Entry 7L4E (X-ray diffraction, 2.00 A resolution); this record covers chains A and B.

# Chain A
Molecule: 3-oxoacyl-[acyl-carrier-protein] synthase 2
Organism: Escherichia coli (strain K12)
Notes: EC 2.3.1.179
Reference sequence: P0AAI5 (FABF_ECOLI); residues 0-412 here correspond to UniProt positions 1-413 (UniProt number = residue number + 1)
Sequence (413 residues; numbered 0 to 412; the number before each row is that of its first residue; numbering starts at 0):
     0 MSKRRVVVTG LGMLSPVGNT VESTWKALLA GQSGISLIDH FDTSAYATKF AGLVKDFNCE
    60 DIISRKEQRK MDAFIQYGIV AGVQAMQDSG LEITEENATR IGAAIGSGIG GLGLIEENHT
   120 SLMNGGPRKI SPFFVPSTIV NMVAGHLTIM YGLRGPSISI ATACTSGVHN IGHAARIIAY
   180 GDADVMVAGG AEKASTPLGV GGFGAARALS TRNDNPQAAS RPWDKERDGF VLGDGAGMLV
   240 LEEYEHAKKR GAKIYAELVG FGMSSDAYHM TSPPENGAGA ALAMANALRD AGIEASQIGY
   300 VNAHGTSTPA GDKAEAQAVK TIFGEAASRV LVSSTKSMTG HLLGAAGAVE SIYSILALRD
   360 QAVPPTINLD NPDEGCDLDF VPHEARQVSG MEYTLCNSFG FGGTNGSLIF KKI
Unresolved in the structure: 0-1
Covalently attached groups: compound MU4 linked to Cys163
Residues lining bound ligands: MU4 (N-[2-(hexadecanoylamino)ethyl]-N~3~-[(2R)-2-hydroxy-3,3-dimethyl-4-(phosphonooxy)butanoyl]-beta-alaninamide): Ile108, Val134, Pro135, Ile138, Ala162, Phe202, Ala205, Arg206, Ala207, Phe229, Met269, Thr270, His303, Thr305, Thr307, His340, Leu342, Phe398, Gly399, Phe400
Swiss-Prot annotation at these positions:
  - active site (For beta-ketoacyl synthase activity): Cys163, His303, His340
  - binding site (platencin): Thr270, Thr307 to Ala309, His340
  - binding site (platensimycin): Thr270, His303, Thr307 to Ala309, His340
From the paper describing this entry:
  - catalytic residues: Cys163, His340 (citing earlier work)
  - contacts within the chain: Asp265-Asn404
  - conformationally variable residues (loop rearrangement, side-chain flip): Ile108, Phe202, Phe400
  - binding site for MU4: Ile108, Phe202
  - mutagenesis - H268A, T270A, G310M, G399A, F400A, F400I, F400V, G402A (10-fold), N404A: decreased catalytic activity on transacylation
  - mutagenesis - G310F (50-fold): decreased catalytic activity
  - mutagenesis - D265A, D265N, N404A: decreased catalytic activity on C6-AcpP
  - mutagenesis - D265A, D265N, G402A, N404A: decreased catalytic activity on C12-AcpP
  - mutagenesis - Y267A/P273A, G399A: unchanged catalytic activity
  - mutagenesis - Y267A, P272A, P273A: decreased expression
  - mutagenesis - F400I, F400V: decreased catalytic activity on malonyl-CoA

# Chain B
Molecule: Acyl carrier protein
Organism: Escherichia coli (strain K12)
Reference sequence: P0A6A8 (ACP_ECOLI); residues 0-77 here correspond to UniProt positions 1-78 (UniProt number = residue number + 1)
Sequence (78 residues; each row starts with the number of its first residue; numbering starts at 0):
     0 MSTIEERVKK IIGEQLGVKQ EEVTNNASFV EDLGADSLDT VELVMALEEE FDTEIPDEEA
    60 EKITTVQAAI DYINGHQA
Unresolved in the structure: 0
Covalently attached groups: compound MU4 linked to Ser36
Swiss-Prot annotation at these positions:
  - modified residue: Ser36 (O-(pantetheine 4'-phosphoryl)serine)

# Chain A / chain B interface
Contacting residue pairs (4; chain A residue first):
  Ala205(A) - Leu37(B)
  Arg206(A) - Val40(B)
  Thr270(A) - Asp35(B)
  Thr270(A) - Leu37(B)
Other interface residues (no listed pair), chain A (4 interface residues in all): Ala204
Other interface residues (no listed pair), chain B (4 interface residues in all): Ser36
The authors on this interface:
  - residue pairs: Thr270(A)-Asp35(B)

# In short
Chain A and chain B each contribute 4 residues to their interface. The authors report a contact between
Thr270(A) and Asp35(B). Compound MU4 is covalently linked to Cys163(A). From the paper: catalytic residues
Cys163(A) and His340(A); H268A, T270A and G310M of chain A, among others, reduce catalytic activity on
transacylation; 16 substitutions were tested in all.
Here chain A is 3-oxoacyl-[acyl-carrier-protein] synthase 2 and chain B is Acyl carrier protein, both from
Escherichia coli (strain K12). Entry 7L4E (Crosslinked Crystal Structure of Type II Fatty Acid Synthase
Ketosynthase, FabF, and C16:1-crypto Acyl Carrier Protein ...) was determined by X-ray diffraction (same
publication as 7L4L).
